4XBB - chain A; structure by X-ray diffraction, 1.85 A resolution.

== Chain A ==
Protein: 3C-like protease
Source organism: Norwalk virus (strain GI/Human/United States/Norwalk/1968)
Notes: EC 3.4.22.66
UniProt: Q83883 (POLG_NVN68); residues 1-181 here correspond to UniProt positions 1101-1281 (UniProt number = residue number + 1100)
Amino-acid sequence (188 residues; each row starts with the number of its first residue; numbers below 1 keep their minus sign (His-6 is residue -6)):
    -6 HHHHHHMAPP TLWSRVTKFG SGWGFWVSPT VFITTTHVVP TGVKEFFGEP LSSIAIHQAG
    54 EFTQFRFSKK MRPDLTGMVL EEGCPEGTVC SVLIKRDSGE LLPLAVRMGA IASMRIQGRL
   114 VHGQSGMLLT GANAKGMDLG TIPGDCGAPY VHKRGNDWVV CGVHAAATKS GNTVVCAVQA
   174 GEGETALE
Disordered / not traced: -6 to -2, 123-132, 174-181
Construct notes: expression tag (-6 to 0)
Curated features (UniProtKB/Swiss-Prot):
  - active site (For 3CLpro activity): His30, Glu54, Cys139
  - site: Glu181 (Cleavage)
Cystine bridges: Cys77-Cys154
Covalent attachments: compound 3ZR linked to Cys139
Small-molecule neighbours: 3ZR (diethyl [(1R,2S)-2-[(N-{[(3-chlorobenzyl)oxy]carbonyl}-3-cyclohexyl-L-alanyl)amino]-1-hydroxy-3-(2-oxo-2H-pyrrol-3-yl)propyl]phosphonate): His30, Glu54, Arg108, Ile109, Gln110, Arg112, Val114, Thr134, Ile135, Pro136, Gly137, His157, Ala158, Ala159, Ala160, Thr161, Val168
Reported in the primary citation:
  - catalytic residues: Cys139 (citing earlier work)
  - binding site for 3ZR: Ile109, Cys139, Val168

== Summary ==
Covalently linked compound 3ZR: at Cys139. From UniProt: 3 active-site residues. The paper reports the
catalytic residue Cys139; a binding site for 3ZR at Ile109, Cys139 and Val168.
Chain A is 3C-like protease (Norwalk virus (strain GI/Human/United States/Norwalk/1968)); the structure, 1.85A
resolution structure of Norovirus 3CL protease complex with a covalently bound dipeptidyl inhibitor diethyl
[(1R,2S)-2-[(N-{[(3-chlorobenzyl)oxy]carbonyl}-3-cyclohexyl-L-alanyl)amino]-1-hydroxy-3-(2-oxo-2H-pyrrol-3-yl)propyl]phosphonate,
was determined by X-ray diffraction (same publication as 4XBC and 4XBD).
